Entry 6MJA (X-ray diffraction, 2.35 A resolution); this record covers chains A and B of the 4 polymer chains in the assembly.

# Chain A
Protein: Antigen-presenting glycoprotein CD1d1
Source organism: Mus musculus
UniProtKB: A0A0R4J090 (A0A0R4J090_MOUSE); residues 1-279 here correspond to UniProt positions 19-297 (UniProt number = residue number + 18)
Chain sequence (285 residues; row label = number of the first residue in the row):
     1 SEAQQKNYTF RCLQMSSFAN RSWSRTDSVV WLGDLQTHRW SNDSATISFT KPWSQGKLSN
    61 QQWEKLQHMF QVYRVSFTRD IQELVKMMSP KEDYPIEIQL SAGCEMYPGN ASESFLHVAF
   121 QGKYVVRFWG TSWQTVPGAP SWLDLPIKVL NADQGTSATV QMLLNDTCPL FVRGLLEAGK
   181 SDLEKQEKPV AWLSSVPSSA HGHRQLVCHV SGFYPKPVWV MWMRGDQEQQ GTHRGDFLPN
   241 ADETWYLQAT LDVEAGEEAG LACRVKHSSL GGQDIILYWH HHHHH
Unresolved in the structure: 1-5, 199-203, 280-285
Construct notes: expression tag (280-285)
Disulfides: Cys104-Cys168, Cys208-Cys263
Covalent attachments: N-acetylglucosamine (NAG) linked to Asn20, Asn42; glycan linked to Asn165
Metal / ion sites: Na+: Val85, Glu92
Residues lining bound ligands: JTJ (N-[(2S,3S,4R)-3,4-dihydroxy-1-({4-O-[(4-methylphenyl)methyl]-alpha-D-galactopyranosyl}oxy)octadecan-2-yl]hexacosanamide): Phe10, Cys12, Gln14, Ser28, Val30, His38, Trp40, Ile47, Trp63, Leu66, Met69, Phe70, Tyr73, Ser76, Phe77, Asp80, Ile81, Leu84, Val85, Ile98, Leu100, Ala102, Leu116, Val118, Phe120, Val126, Trp133, Trp142, Leu143, Pro146, Leu150, Asp153, Gly155, Thr156, Thr159, Val160, Leu163, Leu164, Thr167, Cys168, Phe171

# Chain B
Protein: Beta-2-microglobulin
Source organism: Mus musculus
UniProtKB: P01887 (B2MG_MOUSE); residues 1-99 here correspond to UniProt positions 21-119 (UniProt number = residue number + 20)
Chain sequence (99 residues; numbered 1 to 99; the number before each row is that of its first residue):
     1 IQKTPQIQVY SRHPPENGKP NILNCYVTQF HPPHIEIQML KNGKKIPKVE MSDMSFSKDW
    61 SFYILAHTEF TPTETDTYAC RVKHASMAEP KTVYWDRDM
Unresolved in the structure: 99
Disulfides: Cys25-Cys80

# Interface between chain A and chain B
Pairs across the interface (56):
  Arg11(A) with Lys58(B)
  Leu13(A) with Ser55(B); Phe56(B)
  Gln14(A) with Phe56(B)
  Met15(A) with Met54(B); Phe56(B), hydrophobic; Phe62(B), hydrophobic
  Ser17(A) with Pro33(B)
  Val29(A) with Asp53(B); Met54(B); Ser55(B)
  Trp31(A) with Ser55(B), hydrogen bond; Tyr63(B)
  Gln36(A) with Asp53(B), hydrogen bond
  Arg39(A) with Asp53(B), salt bridge
  Glu97(A) with Pro32(B); Pro33(B)
  Gln99(A) with His31(B), hydrogen bond; Phe56(B); Trp60(B), hydrogen bond (side chain-backbone); Phe62(B)
  Leu100(A) with Phe56(B)
  Ser101(A) with Trp60(B)
  His117(A) with Trp60(B)
  Ala119(A) with Trp60(B), hydrophobic
  Gln121(A) with His31(B)
  Gly122(A) with His31(B)
  Tyr124(A) with Trp60(B)
  Val190(A) with Pro14(B), hydrophobic
  Trp192(A) with Ser11(B); His13(B); Pro14(B), hydrophobic; Pro15(B)
  Ser194(A) with Asp98(B), hydrogen bond (side chain-backbone)
  Ser195(A) with Asp98(B)
  Val196(A) with Asp96(B); Asp98(B)
  Val207(A) with Asp98(B)
  Ser211(A) with Arg12(B), hydrogen bond (side chain-backbone)
  Gly212(A) with Arg12(B)
  Leu238(A) with Gln8(B); Tyr10(B); Tyr26(B), hydrophobic
  Pro239(A) with Tyr10(B), hydrogen bond (backbone-side chain); Tyr26(B), hydrophobic; Leu65(B)
  Asn240(A) with Tyr10(B); Arg12(B); Asn24(B), hydrogen bond; Leu65(B)
  Ala241(A) with Leu65(B); His67(B)
  Asp242(A) with Arg12(B), salt bridge
  Thr244(A) with Arg12(B)
  Tyr246(A) with Tyr10(B), hydrophobic; Ser11(B)
Interface residues without a listed pair, chain A (35 interface residues in all): Val118, His209
Interface residues without a listed pair, chain B (25 interface residues in all): Arg97

# Overview
Chain A and chain B form an interface of 35 and 25 residues respectively; the contacts include 8 hydrogen
bonds and 2 salt bridges. Among the polar pairs are Arg39(A)-Asp53(B), Asp242(A)-Arg12(B) and
Trp31(A)-Ser55(B). Ligands of chain A: compound JTJ.
Here chain A is Antigen-presenting glycoprotein CD1d1 and chain B is Beta-2-microglobulin, both from Mus
musculus. Entry 6MJA (Crystal structure of the mCD1d/xxo (JJ294) /iNKTCR ternary complex) was determined by
X-ray diffraction (same publication as 6MIV, 6MIY, 6MJ4, 6MJ6, 6MJI, 6MJJ and 6MJQ).
